Entry 8FVH (electron microscopy, 3.10 A resolution); this record covers chains A and S of the 36 polymer chains in the assembly.

Chain A:
Name: E217 collar protein gp28
Organism: Pseudomonas phage vB_PaeM_E217
Reference sequence: A0A2K8I4A6 (A0A2K8I4A6_9CAUD); residue numbers follow UniProt; this construct covers 2-124
Amino-acid sequence (123 residues; each row starts with the number of its first residue):
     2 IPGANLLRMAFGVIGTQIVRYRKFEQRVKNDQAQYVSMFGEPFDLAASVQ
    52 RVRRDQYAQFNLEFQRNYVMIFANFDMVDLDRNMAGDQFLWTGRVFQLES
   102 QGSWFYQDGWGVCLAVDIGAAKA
Differences from the reference sequence: conflict Ala124 (Leu in A0A2K8I4A6)

Chain S:
Name: E217 gateway protein gp29
Organism: Pseudomonas phage vB_PaeM_E217
Reference sequence: A0A2K8HWZ4 (A0A2K8HWZ4_9CAUD); residues 1-182 here = UniProt positions 1-182
Amino-acid sequence (182 residues; numbered 1 to 182; the number before each row is that of its first residue):
     1 MFDGELIAKLVVELNAAMTSAQEALQFPDFEVVQKAQPTQQGTSTRPTIF
    51 FQKLFDIPRGWPATDWHLDNTARKYVEITRQHVETTFQISSLHWQNPEIT
   101 HVVTASDIANYVRAYFQARSTIERVKELDFLILRVSQISNEAFENDNHQF
   151 EFHPSFDMVVTYNQYIRLYENAAYSADGVLIG

Interface between chain A and chain S:
Residue-residue contacts (33; chain A residue first):
  Arg28(A) with Gln41(S), hydrogen bond; Thr43(S)
  Lys30(A) with Glu31(S), salt bridge; Val32(S), hydrogen bond (side chain-backbone); Val33(S)
  Gln33(A) with Gly4(S), hydrogen bond (side chain-backbone); Ile7(S); Gln34(S)
  Ala34(A) with Val33(S); Gln34(S), hydrogen bond (backbone-backbone); Gln37(S), hydrogen bond (backbone-side chain); Phe51(S), hydrophobic
  Gln35(A) with Gln34(S); Ala36(S), hydrogen bond (side chain-backbone); Pro38(S)
  Tyr36(A) with Glu31(S), hydrogen bond; Val33(S); Gln37(S), hydrogen bond (backbone-side chain); Gln41(S), hydrogen bond (backbone-side chain)
  Asp80(A) with Gln40(S), hydrogen bond (backbone-side chain)
  Leu81(A) with Gln41(S); Gly42(S)
  Asp82(A) with Gly42(S)
  Arg83(A) with Gly42(S); Thr43(S), hydrogen bond; Ser44(S); Thr45(S); Asp146(S), salt bridge
  Asn84(A) with Gly42(S)
  Met85(A) with Gln40(S); Gln41(S)
  Ala86(A) with Gln40(S)
  Val96(A) with Gln40(S)
Also at the interface, not in a pair above, chain A (16 interface residues in all): Asp32, Phe97
Also at the interface, not in a pair above, chain S (20 interface residues in all): Ala8, Val11, Thr39

Summary:
The interface between chain A and chain S involves 16 residues on one side and 20 on the other; the contacts
include 11 hydrogen bonds and 2 salt bridges. Polar pairs include Lys30(A)-Glu31(S), Arg83(A)-Asp146(S) and
Arg28(A)-Gln41(S).
Here chain A is E217 collar protein gp28 and chain S is E217 gateway protein gp29, both from Pseudomonas phage
vB_PaeM_E217. Entry 8FVH (Pseudomonas phage E217 neck (portal, head-to-tail connector, collar and gateway
proteins)) was determined by electron microscopy, deposited together with 8ENV, 8FRS, 8FUV and 8FVG.
